PDB entry 4J9R | X-ray diffraction, 2.35 A resolution | chains A and T of the 3 polymer chains in the assembly

[Chain A]
Name: DNA polymerase eta
Source organism: Homo sapiens
Notes: EC 2.7.7.7; fragment: catalytic core domain
UniProtKB: Q9Y253 (POLH_HUMAN); numbering as in UniProt (aligned over 1-432)
Chain sequence (435 residues; each row starts with the number of its first residue; numbers below 1 keep their minus sign (Gly-2 is residue -2)):
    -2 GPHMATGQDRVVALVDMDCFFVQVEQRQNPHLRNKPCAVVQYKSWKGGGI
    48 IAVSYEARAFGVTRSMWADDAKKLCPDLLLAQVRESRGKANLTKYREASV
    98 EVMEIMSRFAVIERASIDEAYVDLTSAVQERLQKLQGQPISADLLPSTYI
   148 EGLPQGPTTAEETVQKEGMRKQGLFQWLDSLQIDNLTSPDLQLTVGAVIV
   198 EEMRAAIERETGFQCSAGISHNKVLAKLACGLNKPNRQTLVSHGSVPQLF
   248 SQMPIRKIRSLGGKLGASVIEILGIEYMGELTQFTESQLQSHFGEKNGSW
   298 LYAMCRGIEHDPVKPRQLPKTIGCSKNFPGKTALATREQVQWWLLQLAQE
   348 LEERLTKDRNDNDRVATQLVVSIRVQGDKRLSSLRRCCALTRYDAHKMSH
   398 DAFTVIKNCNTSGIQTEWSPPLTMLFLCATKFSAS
Disordered / not traced: -2 to 2, 154-157, 410-412
Sequence notes: expression tag (-2 to 0)
UniProt features mapped onto this chain:
  - binding site (Mg(2+)): Asp13, Met14, Asp115, Glu116
  - binding site (Mn(2+)): Asp13, Met14, Asp115, Glu116
  - binding site (a 2'-deoxyribonucleoside 5'-triphosphate): Arg61
  - natural variant: Val37 (deletion: In XPV), Leu75 (deletion: In XPV), Arg93 (R93P: In XPV), Arg111 (R111H: In XPV), Thr122 (T122P: In XPV), Gly153 (G153D: In a breast cancer sample), Thr191 (T191P: In XPV), Gly263 (G263V: In XPV), Val266 (V266D: In XPV), Gly295 (G295R: In XPV), Arg361 (R361S: In XPV)
  - mutagenesis: Tyr52 (Y52A/F: Reduces DNA polymerase activity; Y52E: Reduces DNA polymerase activity. Increases fidelity of replication and reduces translesion bypass), Arg61 (R61A: Reduces enzymatic activity by two-thirds), Ser62 (S62G: Increased DNA polymerase activity and translesion bypass compared to wild-type), Ala68 (A68S/V: Severe reduction in thymine dimer translesion bypass), Asn324 to Pro326 (Reduces binding to chromatin and to monoubiquitinated PCNA. Abolishes binding to monoubiquitinated PCNA; when associated with 705-E--H-713 Del)

[Chain T]
Molecule: 12-nt DNA strand
Sequence (12 nucleotides; row label = number of the first residue in the row):
     1 TACTTATGACGT
Disordered / not traced: 1

[Interface between chain A and chain T]
Contacting residue pairs (54; chain A residue first):
  Gln38(A) - DT4(T)  hydrogen bond to the base
  Gln38(A) - DT5(T)  hydrogen bond to the base
  Gln38(A) - DA6(T)  sugar contact
  Tyr39(A) - DT4(T)  phosphate contact
  Tyr39(A) - DT5(T)  hydrogen bond to the phosphate
  Tyr39(A) - DA6(T)  hydrogen bond to the phosphate
  Trp42(A) - DA2(T)  stacking on the base
  Trp42(A) - DC3(T)  base contact
  Ser62(A) - DC3(T)  base contact
  Ser62(A) - DT4(T)  hydrogen bond to the base
  Trp64(A) - DT5(T)  phosphate contact
  Lys86(A) - DA6(T)  salt bridge to the phosphate
  Lys86(A) - DT7(T)  salt bridge to the phosphate
  Leu89(A) - DA6(T)  phosphate contact
  Leu89(A) - DT7(T)  phosphate contact
  Arg93(A) - DA6(T)  salt bridge to the phosphate
  Arg93(A) - DT7(T)  salt bridge to the phosphate
  Arg93(A) - DG8(T)  salt bridge to the phosphate
  Lys311(A) - DA9(T)  phosphate contact
  Lys311(A) - DC10(T)  phosphate contact
  Arg313(A) - DG8(T)  salt bridge to the phosphate
  Arg313(A) - DA9(T)  salt bridge to the phosphate
  Arg313(A) - DC10(T)  salt bridge to the phosphate
  Pro316(A) - DG8(T)  phosphate contact
  Pro316(A) - DA9(T)  phosphate contact
  Lys317(A) - DG8(T)  hydrogen bond to the phosphate
  Lys317(A) - DA9(T)  salt bridge to the phosphate
  Lys317(A) - DC10(T)  salt bridge to the phosphate
  Thr318(A) - DG8(T)  hydrogen bond to the phosphate
  Thr318(A) - DA9(T)  hydrogen bond to the phosphate
  Ile319(A) - DT7(T)  phosphate contact
  Gly320(A) - DA6(T)  phosphate contact
  Gly320(A) - DT7(T)  hydrogen bond to the phosphate
  Gly320(A) - DG8(T)  hydrogen bond to the phosphate
  Cys321(A) - DA6(T)  phosphate contact
  Cys321(A) - DT7(T)  phosphate contact
  Ser322(A) - DT5(T)  sugar contact
  Ser322(A) - DA6(T)  hydrogen bond to the phosphate
  Ser322(A) - DT7(T)  hydrogen bond to the phosphate
  Lys323(A) - DT5(T)  salt bridge to the phosphate
  Lys323(A) - DA6(T)  salt bridge to the phosphate
  Asn324(A) - DT4(T)  phosphate contact
  Asn324(A) - DT5(T)  hydrogen bond to the phosphate
  Asn324(A) - DA6(T)  hydrogen bond to the phosphate
  Pro326(A) - DA2(T)  sugar contact
  Pro326(A) - DC3(T)  sugar contact
  Gly327(A) - DC3(T)  base contact
  Lys328(A) - DC3(T)  base contact
  Thr329(A) - DA2(T)  base contact
  Arg351(A) - DT7(T)  salt bridge to the phosphate
  Arg351(A) - DG8(T)  salt bridge to the phosphate
  Leu378(A) - DA6(T)  base contact
  Leu378(A) - DT7(T)  base contact
  Phe423(A) - DT7(T)  base contact
Also at the interface, not in a pair above, chain A (31 interface residues in all): Ile48, Ala87, Lys293, Leu315, Glu347
Also at the interface, not in a pair above, chain T (11 interface residues in all): DG11, DT12

[In short]
The interface between chain A and chain T involves 31 residues on one side and 11 on the other; the contacts
include 14 hydrogen bonds, 14 salt bridges and 1 aromatic stacking contact. Among the polar pairs are
Gln38(A)-DT4(T), Gln38(A)-DT5(T) and Ser62(A)-DT4(T).
Chain A is DNA polymerase eta (Homo sapiens) and chain T is a 12-nt DNA strand; the structure, Human DNA
polymerase eta-DNA translocated binary complex with TG mispair, was determined by X-ray diffraction (same
publication as 4J9K, 4J9L, 4J9M, 4J9N, 4J9O, 4J9P, 4J9Q and 4J9S).
